PDB entry 8J8R | electron microscopy, 2.90 A resolution | chains A and B of the 12 polymer chains in the assembly

# Chain A (and B)
Protein: Beta-arrestin-2
Organism: Bos taurus
Notes: chain B of this document is another copy of the same molecule, construct and numbering; everything in this record applies to it too
UniProtKB: P32120 (ARRB2_BOVIN); residues 1-420 here = UniProt positions 1-420
Sequence (420 residues; numbered 1 to 420; the number before each row is that of its first residue):
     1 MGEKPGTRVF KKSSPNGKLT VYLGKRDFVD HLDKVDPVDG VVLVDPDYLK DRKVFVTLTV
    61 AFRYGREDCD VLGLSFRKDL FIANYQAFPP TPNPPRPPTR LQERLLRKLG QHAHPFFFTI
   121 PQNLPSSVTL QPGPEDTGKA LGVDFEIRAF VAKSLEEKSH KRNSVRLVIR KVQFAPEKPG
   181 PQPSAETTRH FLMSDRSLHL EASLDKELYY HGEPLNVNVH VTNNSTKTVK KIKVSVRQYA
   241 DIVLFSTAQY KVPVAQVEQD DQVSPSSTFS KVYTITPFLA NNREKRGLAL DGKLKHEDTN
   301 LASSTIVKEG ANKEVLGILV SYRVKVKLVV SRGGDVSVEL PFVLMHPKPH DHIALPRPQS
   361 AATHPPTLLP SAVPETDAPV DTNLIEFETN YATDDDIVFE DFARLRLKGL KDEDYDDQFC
Not modelled in the structure: 1-6, 351-420
Construct notes: engineered mutation Gly17 (Cys in P32120), Val60 (Cys in P32120), Cys69 (Leu in P32120), Ser126 (Cys in P32120), Leu141 (Cys in P32120), Val151 (Cys in P32120), Val243 (Cys in P32120), Val252 (Cys in P32120), Ser270 (Cys in P32120), Phe278 (Leu in P32120), Ala280 (Ser in P32120)
Swiss-Prot annotation at these positions:
  - motif: Asp396 to Arg406 ([DE]-X(1,2)-F-X-X-[FL]-X-X-X-R motif)
  - modified residue: Tyr48 (Phosphotyrosine), Pro176 (Hydroxyproline), Pro181 (Hydroxyproline), Ser360 (Phosphoserine), Thr393 (Phosphothreonine)
  - mutagenesis: Lys233 (K233Q: Abolishes phosphoinositide binding and ADRB2 internalization; when associated with Q-237 and Q-251), Arg237 (R237Q: Abolishes phosphoinositide binding and ADRB2 internalization; when associated with Q-233 and Q-251), Lys251 (K251Q: Abolishes phosphoinositide binding and ADRB2 internalization; when associated with Q-233 and Q-237), Lys285 to Arg286 (Lowers self-association; impairs interaction with ADRB2, MAPK1 and MAPK3; no effect on interaction with MAPK10), Lys295 (K295A: Impairs interaction with ADRB2, MAPK1 AND MAPK3; no effect on interaction with MAPK10), Leu384 to Ile385 (Greatly reduces interaction with clathrin; when associated with A-387), Glu386 (E386K: Abolishes interaction with clathrin; when associated with K-377), Phe387 (F387A: Greatly reduces interaction with clathrin; when associated with 384-A-A-385), Glu388 (E388K: Abolishes interaction with clathrin; when associated with K-375)

# How chain A and chain B interact
Contacting residue pairs (23):
  Arg237(A) with Leu72(B)
  Phe245(A) with Lys78(B)
  Ser246(A) with Phe76(B); Arg77(B)
  Thr247(A) with Glu67(B); Ser75(B); Phe76(B); Arg77(B), hydrogen bond (backbone-backbone)
  Ala248(A) with Ser75(B); Phe76(B), hydrophobic
  Gln249(A) with Glu67(B); Gly73(B); Leu74(B); Ser75(B), hydrogen bond (backbone-backbone)
  Tyr250(A) with Gly73(B); Leu74(B)
  Lys251(A) with Val71(B); Leu72(B); Gly73(B), hydrogen bond (backbone-backbone); Ser75(B)
  Pro253(A) with Leu72(B)
  Ala311(A) with Glu156(B)
  Asn312(A) with Lys158(B)
Other interface residues (no listed pair), chain A (15 interface residues in all): Ser184, Ala185, Val252, Lys325
Other interface residues (no listed pair), chain B (15 interface residues in all): Asp70, Arg162, Leu244, Phe245

# Overview
The chain A/chain B interface involves 15 residues from each chain, with 3 hydrogen bonds. The backbones
hydrogen-bond at Thr247(A)-Arg77(B), Gln249(A)-Ser75(B) and Lys251(A)-Gly73(B). From UniProt: 11 mutagenesis
sites on chain A.
Chain A and chain B are both Beta-arrestin-2 (Bos taurus); the structure, Structure of beta-arrestin2 in
complex with M2Rpp, was determined by electron microscopy together with 8GO9, 8J8V, 8J8Z, 8J97, 8J9K and 8JAF
from the same study.
